PDB entry 5E5A | X-ray diffraction, 2.81 A resolution | chains I and A of the 11 polymer chains in the assembly

# Chain I
Molecule: 146-nt DNA strand
From: Homo sapiens
Sequence (146 nucleotides; row label = number of the first residue in the row):
     1 ATCAATATCC ACCTGCAGAT TCTACCAAAA GTGTATTTGG AAACTGCTCC ATCAAAAGGC
    61 ATGTTCAGCG GAATTCCGCT GAACATGCCT TTTGATGGAG CAGTTTCCAA ATACACTTTT
   121 GGTAGAATCT GCAGGTGGAT ATTGAT

# Chain A
Protein: Histone H3.2
From: Xenopus laevis
UniProtKB: P84233 (H32_XENLA); residues 0-135 here correspond to UniProt positions 1-136 (UniProt number = residue number + 1)
Chain sequence (136 residues; row label = number of the first residue in the row; numbering starts at 0):
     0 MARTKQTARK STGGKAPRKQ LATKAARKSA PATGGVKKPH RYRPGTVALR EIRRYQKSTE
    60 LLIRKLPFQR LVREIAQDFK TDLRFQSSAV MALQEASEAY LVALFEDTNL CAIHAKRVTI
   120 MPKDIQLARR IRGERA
Unresolved in the structure: 0-36
Construct notes: conflict Ala102 (Gly103 in P84233)
Swiss-Prot annotation at these positions:
  - modified residue: Arg2 (Asymmetric dimethylarginine), Thr3 (Phosphothreonine), Lys4 (Allysine), Gln5 (5-glutamyl dopamine), Thr6 (Phosphothreonine), Arg8 (Citrulline), Lys9 (N6,N6,N6-trimethyllysine), Ser10 (ADP-ribosylserine), Thr11 (Phosphothreonine), Lys14 (N6-(2-hydroxyisobutyryl)lysine), Arg17 (Asymmetric dimethylarginine), Lys18 (N6-(2-hydroxyisobutyryl)lysine), Lys23 (N6-(2-hydroxyisobutyryl)lysine), Arg26 (Citrulline), Lys27 (N6,N6,N6-trimethyllysine), Ser28 (ADP-ribosylserine), Lys36 (N6,N6,N6-trimethyllysine), Lys37 (N6-methyllysine), Tyr41 (Phosphotyrosine), Lys56 (N6,N6,N6-trimethyllysine) and 8 more in UniProt
  - lipidation: Cys110 (S-palmitoyl cysteine)

# Interface between chain I and chain A
Residue-residue contacts - 26 pairs, chain I then chain A:
  DC49(I) - Phe84(A)  phosphate contact
  DC49(I) - Gln85(A)  phosphate contact
  DC49(I) - Ser86(A)  phosphate contact
  DC50(I) - Arg72(A)  salt bridge to the phosphate
  DC50(I) - Arg83(A)  phosphate contact
  DC50(I) - Phe84(A)  hydrogen bond to the phosphate
  DG59(I) - Arg63(A)  sugar contact
  DC60(I) - Arg63(A)  phosphate contact
  DA67(I) - Pro43(A)  phosphate contact
  DG68(I) - Arg42(A)  salt bridge to the phosphate
  DC69(I) - Thr118(A)  phosphate contact
  DG70(I) - Arg116(A)  phosphate contact
  DG70(I) - Val117(A)  hydrogen bond to the phosphate
  DG70(I) - Thr118(A)  hydrogen bond to the phosphate
  DG70(I) - Met120(A)  phosphate contact
  DG71(I) - Arg116(A)  phosphate contact
  DG71(I) - Met120(A)  phosphate contact
  DT143(I) - Tyr41(A)  phosphate contact
  DG144(I) - His39(A)  sugar contact
  DG144(I) - Arg40(A)  sugar contact
  DG144(I) - Tyr41(A)  sugar contact
  DG144(I) - Arg42(A)  hydrogen bond to the phosphate
  DG144(I) - Thr45(A)  hydrogen bond to the phosphate
  DA145(I) - Lys37(A)  phosphate contact
  DA145(I) - Arg42(A)  salt bridge to the phosphate
  DT146(I) - Lys37(A)  salt bridge to the phosphate
Other interface residues (no listed pair), chain I (14 interface residues in all): DT65
Other interface residues (no listed pair), chain A (19 interface residues in all): Lys115, Lys122

# In short
14 residues of chain I face 19 of chain A across their interface; the contacts include 5 hydrogen bonds and 4
salt bridges. Polar contacts include DC50(I)-Phe84(A), DG70(I)-Val117(A) and DG70(I)-Thr118(A).
Here chain I is a 146-nt DNA strand (Homo sapiens) and chain A is Histone H3.2 (Xenopus laevis). Entry 5E5A
(Crystal structure of the chromatin-tethering domain of Human cytomegalovirus IE1 protein bound to the
nucleosome core ...) was determined by X-ray diffraction.
